PDB entry 6P1A | X-ray diffraction, 2.84 A resolution | chains B and D of the 4 polymer chains in the assembly

== Chain B ==
Name: Q protein
From: Phage 21
Reference sequence: Q9XJQ6 (Q9XJQ6_9CAUD); the construct has insertions or renumbered stretches relative to UniProt, so the offset changes along the chain: 2-23 = UniProt 2-23; 25-162 = UniProt 24-161
Chain sequence (162 residues; each row starts with the number of its first residue):
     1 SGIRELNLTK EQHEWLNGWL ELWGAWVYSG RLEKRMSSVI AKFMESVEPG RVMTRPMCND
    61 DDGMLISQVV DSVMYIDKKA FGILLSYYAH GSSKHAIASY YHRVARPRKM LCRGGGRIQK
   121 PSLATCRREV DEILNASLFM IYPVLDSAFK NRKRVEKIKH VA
Not modelled in the structure: 1-6, 154-162
Construct notes: expression tag (1); insertion (24); conflict Trp-26 (His25 in Q9XJQ6), Val-27 (Gly26 in Q9XJQ6), Tyr-28 (Leu27 in Q9XJQ6), Val-47 (Ile46 in Q9XJQ6)

== Chain D ==
Molecule: 21-nt DNA strand
Sequence (21 nucleotides; each row starts with the number of its first residue):
     1 CTCATTGAGC AAATGAGCAA G

== How chain B and chain D interact ==
Contacting residue pairs (16):
  Met-110(B) / DG7(D)  phosphate contact
  Cys-112(B) / DT5(D)  sugar contact
  Cys-112(B) / DT6(D)  sugar contact
  Arg-113(B) / DT6(D)  base contact
  Arg-113(B) / DG7(D)  hydrogen bond to the sugar
  Arg-113(B) / DA8(D)  sugar contact
  Gln-119(B) / DG7(D)  phosphate contact
  Pro-121(B) / DG7(D)  phosphate contact
  Ser-122(B) / DG7(D)  hydrogen bond to the phosphate
  Ala-124(B) / DA8(D)  base contact
  Thr-125(B) / DT6(D)  sugar contact
  Thr-125(B) / DG7(D)  hydrogen bond to the phosphate
  Arg-127(B) / DG9(D)  hydrogen bond to the base
  Arg-128(B) / DT6(D)  base contact
  Arg-128(B) / DG7(D)  hydrogen bond to the base
  Arg-128(B) / DA8(D)  base contact
Other interface residues (no listed pair), chain B (11 interface residues in all): Lys-120
Other interface residues (no listed pair), chain D (6 interface residues in all): DC10

== In short ==
Chain B and chain D form an interface of 11 and 6 residues respectively, with 5 hydrogen bonds. Polar pairs
include Arg-127(B)/DG9(D), Arg-128(B)/DG7(D) and Arg-113(B)/DG7(D).
Here chain B is Q protein (Phage 21) and chain D is a 21-nt DNA strand. Entry 6P1A (Transcription
antitermination factor Q21 in complex with Q21-binding-element DNA) was determined by X-ray diffraction (same
publication as 6P18, 6P19, 6P1B and 6P1C).
